Entry 3TRQ (X-ray diffraction, 1.76 A resolution); this record covers chain A.

Chain A:
Molecule: Calsequestrin-1
From: Oryctolagus cuniculus
Reference sequence: P07221 (CASQ1_RABIT); residues 1-353 here correspond to UniProt positions 29-381 (UniProt number = residue number + 28)
Sequence (353 residues; row label = number of the first residue in the row):
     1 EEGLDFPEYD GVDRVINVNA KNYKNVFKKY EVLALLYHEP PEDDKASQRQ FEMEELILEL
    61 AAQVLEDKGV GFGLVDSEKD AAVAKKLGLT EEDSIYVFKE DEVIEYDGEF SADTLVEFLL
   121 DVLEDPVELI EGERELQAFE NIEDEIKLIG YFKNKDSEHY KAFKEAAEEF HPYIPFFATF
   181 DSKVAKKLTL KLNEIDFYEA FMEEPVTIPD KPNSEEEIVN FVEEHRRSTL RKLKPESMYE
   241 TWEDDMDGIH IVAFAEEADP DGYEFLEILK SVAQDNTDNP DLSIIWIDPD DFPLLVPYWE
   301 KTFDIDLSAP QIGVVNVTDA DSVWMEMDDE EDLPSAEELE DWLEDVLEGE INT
Glycans and other covalent adducts: N-acetylglucosamine (NAG) linked to N316
Ion coordination: Ca2+ site 1: N17, V18, L74, D80; Ca2+ site 2: E109, D291; Ca2+ site 3: D121, E236; Na+ site 1 near P172 (its only coordinating residue here); Ca2+ site 4 near T189 (its only coordinating residue here); Ca2+ site 5: E199, T229, T277; Ca2+ site 6: D210, P212, E217; Na+ site 2: G248, N316, T318; Na+ site 3: D288, D290
Curated features (UniProtKB/Swiss-Prot):
  - modified residue: Y9 (Phosphotyrosine), S47 (Phosphoserine), T90 (Phosphothreonine), S182 (Phosphoserine)
  - glycosylation: N316 (N-linked (GlcNAc...) asparagine)
From the paper describing this entry:
  - post-translational modification sites: N316
  - binding site for N-acetylglucosamine: E2
  - Na+ coordination: E1, G248, N316, T318
  - contacts within the chain: E133-K187 (salt bridge)
  - self-association interface (contacts with another copy of this molecule); pairs are residue here / residue on that copy: R134-D261 (salt bridge)

In short:
N-acetylglucosamine is covalently linked to N316. N17, V18, L74 and D80 form the Ca2+ site 1. E109 and D291
coordinate Ca2+ site 2. From the paper: a binding site for N-acetylglucosamine at E2; Na+ coordination by E1,
G248 and N316 among others.
Chain A is Calsequestrin-1 (Oryctolagus cuniculus); the structure, Crystal structure of native rabbit skeletal
calsequestrin, was determined by X-ray diffraction, deposited together with 3US3.
